Entry 7EH2 (X-ray diffraction, 3.34 A resolution); this record covers chains C and H of the 9 polymer chains in the assembly.

[Chain C]
Name: DNA-directed RNA polymerase subunit beta
Organism: Thermus thermophilus HB8
Notes: EC 2.7.7.6
Reference sequence: Q8RQE9 (RPOB_THET8); numbering as in UniProt (aligned over 1-1119)
Amino-acid sequence (1119 residues; each row starts with the number of its first residue):
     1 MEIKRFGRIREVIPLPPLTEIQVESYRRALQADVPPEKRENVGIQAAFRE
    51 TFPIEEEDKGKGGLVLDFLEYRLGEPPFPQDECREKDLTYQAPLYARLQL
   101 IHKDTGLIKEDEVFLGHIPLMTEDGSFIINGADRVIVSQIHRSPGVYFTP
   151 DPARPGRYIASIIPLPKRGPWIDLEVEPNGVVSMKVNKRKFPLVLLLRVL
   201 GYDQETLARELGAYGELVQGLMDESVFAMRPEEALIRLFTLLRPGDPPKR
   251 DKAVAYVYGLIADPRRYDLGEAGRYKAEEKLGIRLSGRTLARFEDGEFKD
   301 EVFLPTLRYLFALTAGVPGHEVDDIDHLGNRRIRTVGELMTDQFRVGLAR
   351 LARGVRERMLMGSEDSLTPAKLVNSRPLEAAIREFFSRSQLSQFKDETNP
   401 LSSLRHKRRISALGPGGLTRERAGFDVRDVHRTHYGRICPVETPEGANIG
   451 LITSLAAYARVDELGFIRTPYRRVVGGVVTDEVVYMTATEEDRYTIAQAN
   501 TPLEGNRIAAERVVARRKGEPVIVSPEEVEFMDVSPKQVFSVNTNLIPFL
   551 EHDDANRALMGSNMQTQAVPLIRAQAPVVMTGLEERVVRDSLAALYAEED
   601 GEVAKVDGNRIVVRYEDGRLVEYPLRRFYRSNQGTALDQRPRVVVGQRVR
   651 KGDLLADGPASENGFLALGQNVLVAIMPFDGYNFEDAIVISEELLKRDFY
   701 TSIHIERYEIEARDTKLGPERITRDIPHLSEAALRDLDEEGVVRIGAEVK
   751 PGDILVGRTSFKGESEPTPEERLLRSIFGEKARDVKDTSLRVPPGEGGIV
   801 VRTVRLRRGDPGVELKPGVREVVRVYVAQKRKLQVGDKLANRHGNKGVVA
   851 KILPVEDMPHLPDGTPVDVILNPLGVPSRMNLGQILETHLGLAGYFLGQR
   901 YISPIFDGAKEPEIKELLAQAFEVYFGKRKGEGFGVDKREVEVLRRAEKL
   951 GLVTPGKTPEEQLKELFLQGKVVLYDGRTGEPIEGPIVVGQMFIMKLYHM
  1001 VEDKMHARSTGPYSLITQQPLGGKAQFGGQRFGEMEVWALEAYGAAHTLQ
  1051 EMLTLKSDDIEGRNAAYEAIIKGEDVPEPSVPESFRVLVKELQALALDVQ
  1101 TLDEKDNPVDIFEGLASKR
Not modelled in the structure: 57-63, 1119

[Chain H]
Molecule: 19-nt DNA strand
Sequence (19 nucleotides; numbered 1 to 19; the number before each row is that of its first residue):
     1 CCTGCATCCGTGAGCCTAG
Not modelled in the structure: 1-2

[Interface between chain C and chain H]
Pairs across the interface (7):
  Glu-421(C) / DA13(H)  base contact
  Gly-1023(C) / DA18(H)  phosphate contact
  Lys-1024(C) / DA18(H)  hydrogen bond to the phosphate
  Arg-1031(C) / DC16(H)  salt bridge to the phosphate
  Arg-1031(C) / DT17(H)  hydrogen bond to the phosphate
  Gly-1033(C) / DC16(H)  phosphate contact
  Met-1035(C) / DC15(H)  sugar contact
Also at the interface, not in a pair above, chain C (8 interface residues in all): Gly-1029, Gln-1030

[Summary]
The interface between chain C and chain H involves 8 residues on one side and 5 on the other; the contacts
include 2 hydrogen bonds and 1 salt bridge. Polar contacts include Lys-1024(C)/DA18(H), Arg-1031(C)/DT17(H)
and Arg-1031(C)/DC16(H).
Here chain C is DNA-directed RNA polymerase subunit beta (Thermus thermophilus HB8) and chain H is a 19-nt DNA
strand. Entry 7EH2 (Thermus thermophilus transcription initiation complex containing a template-strand
pyrimidine at position TSS-2 and GpG RNA primer) was determined by X-ray diffraction (same publication as 7EH0
and 7EH1).
